Entry 7QBC (electron microscopy, 3.53 A resolution); this record covers chains A and I of the 4 polymer chains in the assembly.

[Chain A]
Protein: Pheromone alpha factor receptor
Source organism: Saccharomyces cerevisiae
UniProt: P0CI39 (STE2_YEASX); numbering as in UniProt (aligned over 1-431)
Chain sequence (431 residues; row label = number of the first residue in the row):
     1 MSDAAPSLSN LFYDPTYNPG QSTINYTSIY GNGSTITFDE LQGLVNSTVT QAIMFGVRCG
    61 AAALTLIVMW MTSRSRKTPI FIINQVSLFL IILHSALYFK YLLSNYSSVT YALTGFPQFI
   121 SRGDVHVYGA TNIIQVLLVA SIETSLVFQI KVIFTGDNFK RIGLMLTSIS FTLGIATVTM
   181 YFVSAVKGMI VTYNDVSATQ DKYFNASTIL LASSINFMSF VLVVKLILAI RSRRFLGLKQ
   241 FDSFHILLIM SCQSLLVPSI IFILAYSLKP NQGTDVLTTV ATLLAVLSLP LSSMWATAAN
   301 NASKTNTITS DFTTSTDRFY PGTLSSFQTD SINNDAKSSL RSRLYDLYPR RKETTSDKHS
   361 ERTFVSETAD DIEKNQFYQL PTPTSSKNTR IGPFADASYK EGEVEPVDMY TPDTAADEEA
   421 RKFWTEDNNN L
Not modelled in the structure: 1-4, 303-431
Covalent attachments: N-acetylglucosamine (NAG) linked to Asn25, Asn32
Swiss-Prot annotation at these positions:
  - modified residue: Ser310 (Phosphoserine), Ser315 (Phosphoserine), Thr329 (Phosphothreonine), Ser331 (Phosphoserine), Ser360 (Phosphoserine), Thr363 (Phosphothreonine), Ser366 (Phosphoserine), Thr382 (Phosphothreonine), Ser385 (Phosphoserine), Ser386 (Phosphoserine), Thr411 (Phosphothreonine), Thr414 (Phosphothreonine)
  - glycosylation (N-linked (GlcNAc...) asparagine): Asn25, Asn32
  - cross-link (Glycyl lysine isopeptide (Lys-Gly)): Lys374 (interchain with G-Cter in ubiquitin), Lys400 (interchain with G-Cter in ubiquitin), Lys422 (interchain with G-Cter in ubiquitin)
  - natural variant: Ser34 (S34T: In strain: CLIB 95, CLIB 219 and 9 more), Ala176 (A176T: In strain: CLIB 95, CLIB 382 and 8 more), Asp201 (D201G: In strain: CLIB 95, CLIB 219 and 9 more), Met294 (M294I: In strain: CLIB 630 haplotype Ha2), Lys337 (K337E: In strain: CLIB 388, YIIc12 haplotype Ha2 and 1 more), Asp370 (D370N: In strain: CLIB 95, CLIB 219 and 9 more), Phe394 (F394L: In strain: R12 haplotype Ha2)
What the authors report for this chain:
  - allosteric site: Tyr106 (from molecular simulation)
  - mutagenesis - P258C (47-fold), P258L: increased signaling (citing earlier work)

[Chain I]
Protein: Alpha factor pheromone
Chain sequence (13 residues; row label = number of the first residue in the row):
     1 WHWLQLKPGQ PMY

[How chain A and chain I interact]
Contacting residue pairs (51; chain A residue first):
  Gln51(A) - Gln10(I)  hydrogen bond
  Gln51(A) - Tyr13(I)
  Arg58(A) - Tyr13(I)  hydrogen bond (side chain-backbone)
  His94(A) - Met12(I)  hydrogen bond (side chain-backbone)
  His94(A) - Tyr13(I)
  Tyr98(A) - Gln10(I)  hydrogen bond
  Tyr98(A) - Pro11(I)  hydrophobic
  Tyr98(A) - Tyr13(I)
  Tyr101(A) - Gly9(I)
  Tyr101(A) - Gln10(I)
  Tyr106(A) - Gly9(I)
  Tyr111(A) - Pro8(I)  hydrophobic
  Tyr128(A) - Gly9(I)
  Tyr128(A) - Gln10(I)
  Tyr128(A) - Pro11(I)
  Thr131(A) - Pro11(I)
  Asn132(A) - Pro11(I)
  Asn132(A) - Met12(I)  hydrogen bond (side chain-backbone)
  Gln135(A) - Met12(I)
  Gln135(A) - Tyr13(I)  hydrogen bond (side chain-backbone)
  Tyr181(A) - Met12(I)  hydrophobic
  Ser184(A) - Met12(I)
  Ala185(A) - Met12(I)
  Val196(A) - Pro8(I)
  Ser197(A) - Pro8(I)
  Ala198(A) - Pro8(I)
  Thr199(A) - Leu6(I)
  Asp201(A) - Leu4(I)
  Asp201(A) - Gln5(I)
  Asp201(A) - Leu6(I)
  Lys202(A) - Trp3(I)
  Phe204(A) - Leu6(I)  hydrophobic
  Phe204(A) - Met12(I)  hydrophobic
  Phe204(A) - Tyr13(I)
  Asn205(A) - Trp3(I)
  Asn205(A) - Leu4(I)  hydrogen bond (side chain-backbone)
  Ile263(A) - Trp1(I)
  Tyr266(A) - Trp1(I)
  Tyr266(A) - His2(I)  hydrogen bond (backbone-side chain)
  Tyr266(A) - Leu4(I)
  Ser267(A) - Trp1(I)
  Leu268(A) - His2(I)
  Lys269(A) - His2(I)  hydrogen bond (backbone-side chain)
  Pro270(A) - His2(I)
  Asn271(A) - His2(I)  hydrogen bond (backbone-side chain)
  Asn271(A) - Gln5(I)  hydrogen bond (side chain-backbone)
  Asp275(A) - Gln5(I)
  Asp275(A) - Tyr13(I)  hydrogen bond
  Thr278(A) - Leu4(I)
  Thr278(A) - Tyr13(I)
  Thr279(A) - Tyr13(I)
Also at the interface, not in a pair above, chain A (34 interface residues in all): Phe55, Ala265
Also at the interface, not in a pair above, chain I (13 interface residues in all): Lys7

[Overview]
Chain A and chain I form an interface of 34 and 13 residues respectively; the contacts include 12 hydrogen
bonds. Polar contacts include Gln51(A)-Gln10(I), Arg58(A)-Tyr13(I) and His94(A)-Met12(I). Covalently linked
N-acetylglucosamine: at Asn25(A) and Asn32(A). The paper reports that P258C and P258L of chain A increase
signaling; an allosteric site at Tyr106(A).
Here chain A is Pheromone alpha factor receptor (Saccharomyces cerevisiae) and chain I is Alpha factor
pheromone. Entry 7QBC (Structure of the GPCR dimer Ste2 in the inactive-like state bound to agonist) was
determined by electron microscopy, deposited together with 7QA8, 7QB9 and 7QBI.
